PDB entry 4FGF | X-ray diffraction, 1.60 A resolution | chain A

[Chain A]
Protein: Basic fibroblast growth factor
From: Homo sapiens
UniProtKB: P09038 (FGF2_HUMAN); residues 1-146 here correspond to UniProt positions 10-155 (UniProt number = residue number + 9)
Chain sequence (146 residues; row label = number of the first residue in the row):
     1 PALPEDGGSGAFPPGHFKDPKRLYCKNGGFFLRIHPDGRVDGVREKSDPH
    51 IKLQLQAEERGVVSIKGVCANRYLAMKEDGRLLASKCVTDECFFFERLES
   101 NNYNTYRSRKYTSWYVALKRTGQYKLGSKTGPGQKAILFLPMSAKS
Not modelled in the structure: 1-19, 144-146
Covalently attached groups: beta-mercaptoethanol (BME) linked to Cys69, Cys92
From the paper describing this entry:
  - binding site for sulfate ion: Asn27, Arg120, Lys125
  - binding site for beta-mercaptoethanol: Cys69, Cys92

[Summary]
From the paper: a binding site for sulfate ion at Asn27, Arg120 and Lys125; a binding site for
beta-mercaptoethanol at Cys69 and Cys92.
Chain A is Basic fibroblast growth factor (Homo sapiens); the structure, Refinement of the structure of human
basic fibroblast growth factor at 1.6 angstroms resolution and analysis ..., was determined by X-ray
diffraction (same publication as 1FGA).
